PDB entry 4LCW | X-ray diffraction, 2.40 A resolution | chains A and B of the 4 polymer chains in the assembly

# Chain A
Molecule: Major histocompatibility complex class I-related gene protein
Source organism: Homo sapiens
Notes: fragment: extracellular domain, residues 23-292
UniProt: Q95460 (HMR1_HUMAN); residues 1-270 here correspond to UniProt positions 23-292 (UniProt number = residue number + 22)
Amino-acid sequence (271 residues; row label = number of the first residue in the row; numbering starts at 0):
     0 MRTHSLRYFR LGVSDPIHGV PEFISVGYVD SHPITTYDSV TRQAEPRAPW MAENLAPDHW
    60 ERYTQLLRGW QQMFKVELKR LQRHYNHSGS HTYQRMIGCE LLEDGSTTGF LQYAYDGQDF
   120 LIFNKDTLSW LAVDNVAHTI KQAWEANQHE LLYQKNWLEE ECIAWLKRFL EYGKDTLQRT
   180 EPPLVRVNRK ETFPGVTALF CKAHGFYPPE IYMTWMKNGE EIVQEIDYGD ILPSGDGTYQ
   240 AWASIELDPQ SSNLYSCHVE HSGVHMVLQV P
Not modelled in the structure: 247-252, 270
Differences from the reference sequence: expression tag (0); engineered mutation A43 (Lys65 in Q95460), S261 (Cys283 in Q95460)
Cystine bridges: C98-C161, C200-C256
Ligand contacts: 1VY (1-deoxy-1-(7-hydroxy-6-methyl-2,4-dioxo-3,4-dihydropteridin-8(2H)-yl)-D-ribitol): Y7, R9, S24, T34, H58, Y62, L66, W69, R94, I96, Y152, Q153, W156, W164
Swiss-Prot annotation at these positions:
  - binding site (5-(2-oxoethylideneamino)-6-(D-ribitylamino)uracil): R9, S24, R94, Y152, Q153
  - binding site (5-(2-oxopropylideneamino)-6-(D-ribitylamino)uracil): R9, S24, R94, Y152, Q153
  - binding site (7-hydroxy-6-methyl-8-(1-D-ribityl)lumazine): R9, S24, R94, Y152, Q153
  - binding site (8-(9H-purin-6-yl)-2-oxa-8-azabicyclo[3.3.1]nona-3,6-diene-4,6-dicarbaldehyde): R9, H58, R94
  - glycosylation: N85 (N-linked (GlcNAc...) asparagine)
Reported in the primary citation:
  - mutagenesis - K43A: unchanged binding to MAIT T cell receptor alpha chain
  - mutagenesis - K43A: increased stability in response to in the absence of any added ligand

# Chain B
Molecule: Beta-2-microglobulin
Source organism: Homo sapiens
UniProt: P61769 (B2MG_HUMAN); residues 1-99 here correspond to UniProt positions 21-119 (UniProt number = residue number + 20)
Amino-acid sequence (99 residues; numbered 1 to 99; the number before each row is that of its first residue):
     1 IQRTPKIQVY SRHPAENGKS NFLNCYVSGF HPSDIEVDLL KNGERIEKVE HSDLSFSKDW
    61 SFYLLYYTEF TPTEKDEYAC RVNHVTLSQP KIVKWDRDM
Not modelled in the structure: 97-99
Cystine bridges: C25-C80
Swiss-Prot annotation at these positions:
  - modified residue: Q2 (Pyrrolidone carboxylic acid)
  - glycosylation: I1 (N-linked (Glc) (glycation) isoleucine), K19 (N-linked (Glc) (glycation) lysine), K41 (N-linked (Glc) (glycation) lysine), K48 (N-linked (Glc) (glycation) lysine), K58 (N-linked (Glc) (glycation) lysine), K91 (N-linked (Glc) (glycation) lysine), K94 (N-linked (Glc) (glycation) lysine)

# How chain A and chain B interact
Residue-residue contacts (43; chain A residue first):
  F8(A) with F56(B), hydrophobic; S57(B)
  L10(A) with S33(B); F56(B), hydrophobic; F62(B), hydrophobic
  I16(A) with D34(B)
  V19(A) with D34(B)
  I23(A) with F56(B), hydrophobic
  V25(A) with F56(B), hydrophobic
  Y27(A) with S55(B); F56(B), hydrogen bond (side chain-backbone)
  R46(A) with D53(B), salt bridge
  T91(A) with H31(B), hydrogen bond
  Q93(A) with H31(B), hydrogen bond; W60(B), hydrogen bond (side chain-backbone); F62(B)
  R94(A) with W60(B)
  M95(A) with K58(B); W60(B), hydrophobic
  Q111(A) with W60(B)
  A113(A) with W60(B), hydrophobic
  D115(A) with H31(B)
  G116(A) with R3(B), hydrogen bond (backbone-side chain); H31(B), hydrogen bond (backbone-side chain); D59(B); W60(B)
  D118(A) with W60(B), hydrogen bond
  R185(A) with P14(B)
  H203(A) with P14(B)
  D229(A) with K6(B), salt bridge; Q8(B)
  L231(A) with Q8(B); Y10(B); Y26(B), hydrophobic
  P232(A) with Y10(B), hydrogen bond (backbone-side chain); Y26(B), hydrophobic
  S233(A) with R12(B), hydrogen bond (backbone-side chain); N24(B), hydrogen bond (backbone-side chain)
  G234(A) with R12(B), hydrogen bond (backbone-side chain)
  D235(A) with R12(B)
  Q239(A) with Y10(B); S11(B), hydrogen bond (side chain-backbone); R12(B)
Interface residues without a listed pair, chain A (29 interface residues in all): V12, Y112, Q117
Interface residues without a listed pair, chain B (25 interface residues in all): I1, H13, P32, L54, L65

# Summary
29 residues of chain A face 25 of chain B across their interface, with 12 hydrogen bonds and 2 salt bridges.
Polar contacts include R46(A)-D53(B), D229(A)-K6(B) and Y27(A)-F56(B). From the paper: K43A of chain A
increases stability in response to in the absence of any added ligand; K43A of chain A leaves binding to MAIT
T cell receptor alpha chain unchanged.
Chain A is Major histocompatibility complex class I-related gene protein and chain B is Beta-2-microglobulin,
both from Homo sapiens; the structure, The structure of human MAIT TCR in complex with MR1-K43A-RL-6-Me-7OH,
was determined by X-ray diffraction.
